4QL7 - chains C and D of the 5 polymer chains in the assembly; structure by X-ray diffraction, 3.75 A resolution.

[Chain C (and D)]
Protein: Alkylhydroperoxide Reductase subunit C
Source organism: Escherichia coli
Notes: EC 1.8.1.-, 1.11.1.15; fragment: C-terminus truncated form, UNP resides 1-172; chain D of this document is another copy of the same molecule, construct and numbering; everything in this record applies to it too
Reference sequence: C6EK89 (C6EK89_ECOBD); residue numbers follow UniProt; this construct covers 1-172
Chain sequence (172 residues; row label = number of the first residue in the row):
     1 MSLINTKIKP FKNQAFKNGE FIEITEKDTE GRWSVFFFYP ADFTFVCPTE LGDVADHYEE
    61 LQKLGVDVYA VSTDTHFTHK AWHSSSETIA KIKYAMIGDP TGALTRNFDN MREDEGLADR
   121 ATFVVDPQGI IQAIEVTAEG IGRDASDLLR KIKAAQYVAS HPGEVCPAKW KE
Unresolved in the structure: 171-172 (chain D: 166-172)
Reported in the primary citation:
  - conformationally variable residues (order/disorder transition): Ala168 to Trp170

[How chain C and chain D interact]
Cross-chain cystine bridges: Cys166(C)-Cys47(D)
Residue-residue contacts (57):
  Met1(C) - Asp109(D)  hydrogen bond (backbone-backbone)
  Met1(C) - Met111(D)
  Met1(C) - Glu113(D)
  Ser2(C) - Asp109(D)  hydrogen bond (backbone-backbone)
  Ile4(C) - Asp119(D)
  Ile4(C) - Val136(D)  hydrophobic
  Ile4(C) - Thr137(D)
  Ile4(C) - Ala138(D)
  Cys47(C) - Val165(D)  hydrophobic
  Asp109(C) - Met1(D)
  Asp109(C) - Ser2(D)  hydrogen bond (backbone-backbone)
  Met111(C) - Met1(D)
  Met111(C) - Ser2(D)
  Glu113(C) - Met1(D)
  Asp119(C) - Ser2(D)
  Asp119(C) - Ile4(D)
  Gln132(C) - Thr137(D)
  Gln132(C) - Ala138(D)  hydrogen bond (backbone-backbone)
  Gln132(C) - Ile141(D)
  Ala133(C) - Val136(D)
  Ile134(C) - Glu135(D)
  Ile134(C) - Val136(D)  hydrogen bond (backbone-backbone)
  Glu135(C) - Ile134(D)
  Glu135(C) - Lys151(D)  salt bridge
  Val136(C) - Ile4(D)  hydrophobic
  Val136(C) - Ala133(D)
  Val136(C) - Ile134(D)  hydrogen bond (backbone-backbone)
  Thr137(C) - Ile4(D)
  Thr137(C) - Gln132(D)
  Thr137(C) - Lys151(D)
  Ala138(C) - Ile4(D)
  Ala138(C) - Gln132(D)  hydrogen bond (backbone-backbone)
  Glu139(C) - Val158(D)
  Ile141(C) - Gln132(D)
  Ile141(C) - Ala155(D)  hydrophobic
  Gly142(C) - Arg150(D)  hydrogen bond (backbone-side chain)
  Gly142(C) - Lys151(D)
  Arg143(C) - Arg150(D)
  Asp144(C) - Arg150(D)
  Asp147(C) - Asp144(D)
  Asp147(C) - Asp147(D)
  Arg150(C) - Gly142(D)  hydrogen bond (side chain-backbone)
  Arg150(C) - Arg143(D)
  Arg150(C) - Asp144(D)
  Lys151(C) - Glu135(D)  salt bridge
  Lys151(C) - Thr137(D)
  Ala155(C) - Ile141(D)  hydrophobic
  Glu164(C) - Gly140(D)
  Cys166(C) - Phe45(D)
  Cys166(C) - Val46(D)
  Cys166(C) - Cys47(D)  disulfide
  Pro167(C) - Phe45(D)
  Pro167(C) - Cys47(D)
  Ala168(C) - Ser86(D)
  Lys169(C) - Glu87(D)
  Trp170(C) - Ser85(D)
  Trp170(C) - Glu87(D)
Other interface residues (no listed pair), chain C (36 interface residues in all): Phe45, Val46, Asn110, Gly140, Ala154, Val158
Other interface residues (no listed pair), chain D (36 interface residues in all): Pro48, Thr49, Asn110, Glu139, Ala154

[In short]
Chain C and chain D each contribute 36 residues to their interface, with 1 disulfide bond, 9 hydrogen bonds
and 2 salt bridges. Polar contacts include Glu135(C)-Lys151(D), Gly142(C)-Arg150(D) and Met1(C)-Asp109(D). The
paper reports conformational variability at Ala168(C).
Both chains are Alkylhydroperoxide Reductase subunit C (Escherichia coli). Entry 4QL7 (Crystal structure of
C-terminus truncated Alkylhydroperoxide Reductase subunit C (AhpC1-172) from E. coli) was determined by X-ray
diffraction, deposited together with 4QL9.
